2QE5 - chain A; structure by X-ray diffraction, 2.60 A resolution.

[Chain A]
Molecule: RNA-directed RNA polymerase
From: Hepatitis C virus subtype 1b
Notes: EC 2.7.7.48
Reference sequence: Q99AU2 (Q99AU2_9HEPC); residues 1-570 here correspond to UniProt positions 2420-2989 (UniProt number = residue number + 2419)
Sequence (578 residues; row label = number of the first residue in the row):
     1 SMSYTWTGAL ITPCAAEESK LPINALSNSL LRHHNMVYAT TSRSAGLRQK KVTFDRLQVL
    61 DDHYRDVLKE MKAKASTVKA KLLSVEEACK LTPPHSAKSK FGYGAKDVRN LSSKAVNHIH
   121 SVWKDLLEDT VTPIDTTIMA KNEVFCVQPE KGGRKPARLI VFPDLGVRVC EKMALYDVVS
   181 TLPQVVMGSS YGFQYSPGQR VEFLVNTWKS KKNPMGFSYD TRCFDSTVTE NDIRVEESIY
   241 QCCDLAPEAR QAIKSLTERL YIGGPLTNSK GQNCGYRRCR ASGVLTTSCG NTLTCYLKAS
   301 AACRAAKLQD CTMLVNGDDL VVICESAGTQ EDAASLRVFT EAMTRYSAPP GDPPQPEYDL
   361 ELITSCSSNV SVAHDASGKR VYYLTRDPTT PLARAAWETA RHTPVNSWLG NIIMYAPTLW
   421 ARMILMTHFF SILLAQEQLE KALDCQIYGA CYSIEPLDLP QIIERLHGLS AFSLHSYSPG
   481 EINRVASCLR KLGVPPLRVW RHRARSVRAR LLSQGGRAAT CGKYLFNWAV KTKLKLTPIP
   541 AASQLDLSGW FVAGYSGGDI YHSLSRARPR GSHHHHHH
Disordered / not traced: 544-546, 563-578
Sequence notes: expression tag (571-578)
Small-molecule neighbours: 617 (2-{[(4-chlorophenoxy)acetyl]amino}benzoic acid): Y195, S196, P197, R200, C366, S368, L384, R386, G410, N411, M414, Y415, Q446, I447, Y448

[Summary]
Bound to chain A: compound 617.
Chain A is RNA-directed RNA polymerase (Hepatitis C virus subtype 1b); the structure, Structure of HCV NS5B
Bound to an Anthranilic Acid Inhibitor, was determined by X-ray diffraction, deposited together with 2QE2.
